PDB entry 7LLA | electron microscopy, 2.97 A resolution | chains B and D of the 4 polymer chains in the assembly

Chain B (and D):
Name: ATP-citrate synthase
Source organism: Homo sapiens
Notes: EC 2.3.3.8; chain D of this document is another copy of the same molecule, construct and numbering; everything in this record applies to it too
Reference sequence: P53396 (ACLY_HUMAN); residues 1-1101 here = UniProt positions 1-1101
Amino-acid sequence (1101 residues; numbered 1 to 1101; the number before each row is that of its first residue):
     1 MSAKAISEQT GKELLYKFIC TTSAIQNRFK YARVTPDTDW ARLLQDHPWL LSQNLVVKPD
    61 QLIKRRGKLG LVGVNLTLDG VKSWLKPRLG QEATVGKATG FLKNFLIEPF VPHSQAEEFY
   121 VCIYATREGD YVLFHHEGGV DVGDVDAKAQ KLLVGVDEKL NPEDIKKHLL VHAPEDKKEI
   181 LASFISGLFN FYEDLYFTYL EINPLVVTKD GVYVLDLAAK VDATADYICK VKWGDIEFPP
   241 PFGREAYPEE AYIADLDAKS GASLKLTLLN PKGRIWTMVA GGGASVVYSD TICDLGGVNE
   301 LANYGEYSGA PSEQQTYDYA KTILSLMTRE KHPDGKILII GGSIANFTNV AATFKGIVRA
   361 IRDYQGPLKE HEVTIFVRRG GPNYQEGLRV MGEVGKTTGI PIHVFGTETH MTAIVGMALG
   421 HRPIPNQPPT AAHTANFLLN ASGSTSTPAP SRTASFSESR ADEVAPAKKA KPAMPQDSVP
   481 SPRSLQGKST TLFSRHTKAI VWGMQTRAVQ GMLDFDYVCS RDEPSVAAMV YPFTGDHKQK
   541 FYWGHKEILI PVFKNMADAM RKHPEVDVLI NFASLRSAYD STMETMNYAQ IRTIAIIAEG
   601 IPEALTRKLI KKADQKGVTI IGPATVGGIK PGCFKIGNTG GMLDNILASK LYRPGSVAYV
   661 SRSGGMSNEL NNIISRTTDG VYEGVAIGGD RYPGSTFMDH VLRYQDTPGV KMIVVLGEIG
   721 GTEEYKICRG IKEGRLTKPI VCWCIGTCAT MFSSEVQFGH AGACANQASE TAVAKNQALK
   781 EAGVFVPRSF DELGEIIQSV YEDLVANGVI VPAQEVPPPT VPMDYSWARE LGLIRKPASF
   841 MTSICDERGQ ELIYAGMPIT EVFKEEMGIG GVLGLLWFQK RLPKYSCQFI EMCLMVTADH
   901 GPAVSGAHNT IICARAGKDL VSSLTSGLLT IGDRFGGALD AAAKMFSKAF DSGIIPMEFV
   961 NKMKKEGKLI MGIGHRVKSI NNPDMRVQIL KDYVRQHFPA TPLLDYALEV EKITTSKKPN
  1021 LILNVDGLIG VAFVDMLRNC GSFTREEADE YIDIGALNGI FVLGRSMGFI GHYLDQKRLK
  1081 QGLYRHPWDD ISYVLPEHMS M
Unresolved in the structure: 1, 426-486, 751-766, 1100-1101
Swiss-Prot annotation at these positions:
  - active site: His760 (Tele-phosphohistidine intermediate)
  - binding site (ATP): Lys58, Arg66, Gly67, Pro109, Val111, Glu118, Asp216
  - binding site (Mg(2+)): Asp257, Ser260, Ala262
  - binding site (citrate): Gly309, Asn346, Thr348, Tyr364, Arg379
  - binding site (CoA): Leu779 to Ser789
  - modified residue: Tyr131 (Phosphotyrosine), Ser263 (Phosphoserine), Thr447 (Phosphothreonine), Ser451 (Phosphoserine), Ser455 (Phosphoserine), Ser459 (Phosphoserine), Ser481 (Phosphoserine), Lys540 (N6-acetyllysine), Lys546 (N6-acetyllysine), Lys554 (N6-acetyllysine), Thr639 (Phosphothreonine), Ser663 (Phosphoserine), Tyr682 (Phosphotyrosine), Ser839 (Phosphoserine), Lys948 (N6-acetyllysine), Lys968 (N6-acetyllysine), Lys978 (N6-acetyllysine), Lys1077 (N6-acetyllysine), Ser1100 (Phosphoserine)
  - cross-link (Glycyl lysine isopeptide (Lys-Gly)): Lys540 (interchain with G-Cter in ubiquitin), Lys546 (interchain with G-Cter in ubiquitin), Lys554 (interchain with G-Cter in ubiquitin)
  - mutagenesis: Lys540 (K540R/Q: Decreased acetylation and increased de novo lipid synthesis; when associated with R,Q-546 and R,Q-554. Abolished ubiquitination by the BCR(KLHL25)complex; when associated with R-546 and R-554), Lys546 (K546R/Q: Decreased acetylation and increased de novo lipid synthesis; when associated with R,Q-540 and R,Q-554. Abolished ubiquitination by the BCR(KLHL25) complex ...), Lys554 (K554R/Q: Decreased acetylation and increased de novo lipid synthesis; when associated with R,Q-540 and R,Q-546. Abolished ubiquitination by the BCR(KLHL25) complex ...), His760 (H760A: Reduced enzyme activity)
What the authors report for this chain:
  - catalytic residues: Glu599 (proposed by the authors, not directly observed)

How chain B and chain D interact:
Pairs across the interface - 161 pairs, chain B then chain D:
  Lys259(B) with Asn981(D)
  Pro532(B) with Gly967(D)
  Phe533(B) with Lys964(D); Gly967(D); Leu969(D), hydrophobic
  Lys554(B) with Gly967(D), hydrogen bond (side chain-backbone)
  Arg576(B) with Lys1017(D)
  Ser839(B) with Tyr1084(D)
  Phe840(B) with His908(D); Ile911(D), hydrophobic; Ile912(D), hydrophobic; Tyr1084(D)
  Met841(B) with Gln1076(D), hydrogen bond (backbone-side chain); Leu1079(D); Gln1081(D)
  Thr842(B) with Pro902(D); His1072(D); Asp1075(D)
  Ser843(B) with Asp1075(D), hydrogen bond (backbone-side chain); Arg1078(D)
  Ile844(B) with Asp899(D); Gly1068(D); Gly1071(D); His1072(D); Asp1075(D)
  Cys845(B) with Asp899(D); His900(D); Gly901(D), hydrogen bond (side chain-backbone)
  Glu847(B) with His900(D); Gly901(D); Ala903(D)
  Gln850(B) with Lys978(D), hydrogen bond (backbone-side chain); Asn982(D), hydrogen bond
  Glu851(B) with Met985(D)
  Leu852(B) with Asp899(D); His900(D); Arg986(D)
  Tyr854(B) with Met895(D), hydrogen bond (side chain-backbone); Ala898(D)
  Thr860(B) with Met985(D)
  Phe863(B) with Met892(D), hydrophobic; Met895(D), hydrophobic; Val896(D), hydrophobic; Ile989(D), hydrophobic
  Met867(B) with Met895(D)
  Gly868(B) with Met895(D)
  Ile869(B) with Glu891(D); Leu894(D), hydrophobic; Met895(D); Met1067(D), hydrophobic
  Val872(B) with Met1067(D), hydrophobic
  Leu873(B) with Met1067(D), hydrophobic
  Leu876(B) with Ala898(D), hydrophobic; Asp899(D); Gly1071(D)
  Trp877(B) with Met1067(D), hydrogen bond (side chain-backbone); Ile1070(D), hydrophobic; Gly1071(D); Leu1074(D), hydrophobic
  Gln879(B) with Arg1078(D)
  Glu891(B) with Ile869(D); Glu891(D)
  Met892(B) with Phe863(D), hydrophobic
  Leu894(B) with Ile869(D), hydrophobic
  Met895(B) with Tyr854(D), hydrogen bond (backbone-side chain); Phe863(D), hydrophobic; Met867(D); Gly868(D); Ile869(D)
  Val896(B) with Phe863(D), hydrophobic
  Ala898(B) with Tyr854(D); Leu876(D), hydrophobic
  Asp899(B) with Ile844(D); Cys845(D); Leu852(D); Leu876(D)
  His900(B) with Cys845(D); Glu847(D); Leu852(D)
  Gly901(B) with Cys845(D), hydrogen bond (backbone-side chain); Glu847(D)
  Pro902(B) with Thr842(D)
  Ala903(B) with Glu847(D)
  His908(B) with Phe840(D)
  Ile911(B) with Phe840(D), hydrophobic
  Ile912(B) with Phe840(D), hydrophobic
  Leu920(B) with Gly1055(D); Gly1059(D)
  Val921(B) with Leu928(D); Leu929(D), hydrophobic; Ile931(D); Asn1058(D)
  Leu924(B) with Val1062(D), hydrophobic
  Thr925(B) with Thr925(D); Leu929(D)
  Leu928(B) with Val921(D)
  Leu929(B) with Val921(D), hydrophobic; Thr925(D)
  Ile931(B) with Val921(D)
  Lys964(B) with Phe533(D)
  Gly967(B) with Pro532(D); Phe533(D); Lys554(D), hydrogen bond (backbone-side chain)
  Leu969(B) with Phe533(D), hydrophobic
  Lys978(B) with Gln850(D), hydrogen bond (side chain-backbone)
  Asn981(B) with Lys259(D)
  Asn982(B) with Gln850(D), hydrogen bond
  Met985(B) with Glu851(D); Thr860(D)
  Arg986(B) with Leu852(D)
  Ile989(B) with Phe863(D), hydrophobic
  Lys1017(B) with Arg576(D)
  Glu1050(B) with Arg1078(D); Lys1080(D), salt bridge
  Tyr1051(B) with Arg1078(D), hydrogen bond
  Ile1054(B) with Tyr1073(D), hydrogen bond (backbone-side chain); Leu1074(D), hydrophobic; Lys1077(D)
  Gly1055(B) with Leu920(D)
  Ala1056(B) with Leu1074(D), hydrophobic
  Asn1058(B) with Val921(D)
  Gly1059(B) with Leu920(D); Ile1070(D)
  Val1062(B) with Leu924(D), hydrophobic
  Leu1063(B) with Leu1063(D); Ser1066(D); Met1067(D), hydrophobic; Ile1070(D), hydrophobic
  Ser1066(B) with Leu1063(D)
  Met1067(B) with Ile869(D), hydrophobic; Val872(D), hydrophobic; Leu873(D), hydrophobic; Trp877(D), hydrogen bond (backbone-side chain); Leu1063(D), hydrophobic
  Gly1068(B) with Ile844(D)
  Ile1070(B) with Trp877(D), hydrophobic; Gly1059(D); Leu1063(D), hydrophobic
  Gly1071(B) with Ile844(D); Leu876(D); Trp877(D)
  His1072(B) with Thr842(D); Ile844(D)
  Tyr1073(B) with Ile1054(D), hydrogen bond (side chain-backbone)
  Leu1074(B) with Trp877(D), hydrophobic; Ile1054(D), hydrophobic; Ala1056(D), hydrophobic
  Asp1075(B) with Thr842(D); Ser843(D), hydrogen bond (side chain-backbone); Ile844(D)
  Gln1076(B) with Met841(D), hydrogen bond (side chain-backbone)
  Lys1077(B) with Ile1054(D)
  Arg1078(B) with Ser843(D); Gln879(D); Glu1050(D); Tyr1051(D), hydrogen bond
  Leu1079(B) with Met841(D)
  Lys1080(B) with Glu1050(D), salt bridge
  Gln1081(B) with Met841(D)
  Tyr1084(B) with Ser839(D); Phe840(D)
Also at the interface, not in a pair above, chain B (91 interface residues in all): Lys540, Ser577, Ile859, Val862, Val904, Arg915, Lys968, Ser1092
Also at the interface, not in a pair above, chain D (91 interface residues in all): Lys540, Ser577, Ile859, Val862, Val904, Arg915, Lys968, Ser1092

In short:
The chain B/chain D interface involves 91 residues from each chain; the contacts include 20 hydrogen bonds and
2 salt bridges. Polar contacts include Glu1050(B)-Lys1080(D), Lys554(B)-Gly967(D) and Met841(B)-Gln1076(D).
UniProt lists active-site residue His760(B), 7 ATP-binding residues, 3 Mg2+-binding residues and 5
citrate-binding residues on chain B. From the paper: the catalytic residue Glu599(B).
Both chains are ATP-citrate synthase (Homo sapiens). Entry 7LLA (Structure of human ATP citrate lyase in
complex with acetyl-CoA and oxaloacetate (EM map was generated ...) was determined by electron microscopy
(same publication as 7LIW and 7LJ9).
